1D2V - chains A and D of the 4 polymer chains in the assembly; structure by X-ray diffraction, 1.75 A resolution.

Chain A:
Name: Myeloperoxidase
Organism: Homo sapiens
Notes: EC 1.11.1.7; fragment: light chain
UniProt: P05164 (PERM_HUMAN); residues 1-104 here correspond to UniProt positions 167-270 (UniProt number = residue number + 166)
Sequence (104 residues; row label = number of the first residue in the row):
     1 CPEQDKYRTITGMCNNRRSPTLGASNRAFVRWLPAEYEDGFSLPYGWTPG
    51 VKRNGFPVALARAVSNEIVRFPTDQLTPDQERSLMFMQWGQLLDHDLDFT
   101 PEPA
Cystine bridges: Cys-1/Cys-14
UniProt features mapped onto this chain:
  - active site: His-95 (Proton acceptor)
  - binding site (heme b): Asp-94
  - binding site (Ca(2+)): Asp-96

Chain D:
Name: Myeloperoxidase
Organism: Homo sapiens
Notes: EC 1.11.1.7; fragment: heavy chain
UniProt: P05164 (PERM_HUMAN); residues 113-578 here correspond to UniProt positions 279-744 (UniProt number = residue number + 166)
Sequence (466 residues; numbered 113 to 578; the number before each row is that of its first residue):
   113 VNCETSCVQQPPCFPLKIPPNDPRIKNQADCIPFFRSCPACPGSNITIRN
   163 QINALTSFVDASMVYGSEEPLARNLRNMSNQLGLLAVNQRFQDNGRALLP
   213 FDNLHDDPCLLTNRSARIPCFLAGDTRSSEMPELTSMHTLLLREHNRLAT
   263 ELKSLNPRWDGERLYQEARKIVGAMVQIITYRDYLPLVLGPTAMRKYLPT
   313 YRSYNDSVDPRIANVFTNAFRYGHTLIQPFMFRLDNRYQPMEPNPRVPLS
   363 RVFFASWRVVLEGGIDPILRGLMATPAKLNRQNQIAVDEIRERLFEQVMR
   413 IGLDLPALNMQRSRDHGLPGYNAWRRFCGLPQPETVGQLGTVLRNLKLAR
   463 KLMEQYGTPNNIDIWMGGVSEPLKRKGRVGPLLACIIGTQFRKLRDGDRF
   513 WWENEGVFSMQQRQALAQISLPRIICDNTGITTVSKNNIFMSNSYPRDFV
   563 NCSTLPALNLASWREA
Differences from the reference sequence: modified residue (150)
Modified / non-standard residues: Cys-150 (s-hydroxycysteine; CSO)
Cystine bridges: Cys-115/Cys-125, Cys-119/Cys-143, Cys-221/Cys-232, Cys-440/Cys-497, Cys-538/Cys-564
Glycans and other covalent adducts: N-acetylglucosamine (NAG) linked to Asn-189, Asn-225; heme (HEM) linked to Glu-242, Met-243; glycan linked to Asn-317
UniProt features mapped onto this chain:
  - binding site (Ca(2+)): Thr-168, Phe-170, Asp-172, Ser-174
  - binding site (heme b): Glu-242, Met-243, His-336
  - site: Arg-239 (Transition state stabilizer)
  - modified residue: Cys-150 (Cysteine sulfenic acid (-SOH))
  - glycosylation (N-linked (GlcNAc...) asparagine): Asn-157, Asn-189, Asn-225, Asn-317, Asn-563

Interface between chain A and chain D:
Contacting residue pairs (6; chain A residue first):
  Arg-18(A) / Ala-435(D)
  Arg-18(A) / Arg-438(D)
  Thr-21(A) / Ile-160(D)
  Asn-26(A) / Ile-158(D)
  Arg-27(A) / Asn-157(D)
  Arg-27(A) / Ile-158(D)  hydrogen bond (side chain-backbone)
Other interface residues (no listed pair), chain A (6 interface residues in all): Ala-28, Pro-34
Other interface residues (no listed pair), chain D (8 interface residues in all): Thr-159, Asp-321, Arg-323

Overview:
6 residues of chain A face 8 of chain D across their interface; the contacts include 1 hydrogen bond. The
hydrogen-bonded pair is Arg-27(A)/Ile-158(D).
Chain A is Myeloperoxidase and chain D is Myeloperoxidase, both from Homo sapiens; the structure, Crystal
structure of bromide-bound human myeloperoxidase isoform C at ph 5.5, was determined by X-ray diffraction
(same publication as 1CXP).
